6HXJ - chains F and H of the 8 polymer chains in the assembly; structure by X-ray diffraction, 2.58 A resolution.

Chain F (and H):
Name: ATP-citrate lyase alpha-subunit
Source organism: Chlorobium limicola
Notes: chain H of this document is another copy of the same molecule, construct and numbering; everything in this record applies to it too
UniProt: Q9AJC4 (Q9AJC4_CHLLI); residue numbers follow UniProt; this construct covers 1-608
Amino-acid sequence (617 residues; row label = number of the first residue in the row):
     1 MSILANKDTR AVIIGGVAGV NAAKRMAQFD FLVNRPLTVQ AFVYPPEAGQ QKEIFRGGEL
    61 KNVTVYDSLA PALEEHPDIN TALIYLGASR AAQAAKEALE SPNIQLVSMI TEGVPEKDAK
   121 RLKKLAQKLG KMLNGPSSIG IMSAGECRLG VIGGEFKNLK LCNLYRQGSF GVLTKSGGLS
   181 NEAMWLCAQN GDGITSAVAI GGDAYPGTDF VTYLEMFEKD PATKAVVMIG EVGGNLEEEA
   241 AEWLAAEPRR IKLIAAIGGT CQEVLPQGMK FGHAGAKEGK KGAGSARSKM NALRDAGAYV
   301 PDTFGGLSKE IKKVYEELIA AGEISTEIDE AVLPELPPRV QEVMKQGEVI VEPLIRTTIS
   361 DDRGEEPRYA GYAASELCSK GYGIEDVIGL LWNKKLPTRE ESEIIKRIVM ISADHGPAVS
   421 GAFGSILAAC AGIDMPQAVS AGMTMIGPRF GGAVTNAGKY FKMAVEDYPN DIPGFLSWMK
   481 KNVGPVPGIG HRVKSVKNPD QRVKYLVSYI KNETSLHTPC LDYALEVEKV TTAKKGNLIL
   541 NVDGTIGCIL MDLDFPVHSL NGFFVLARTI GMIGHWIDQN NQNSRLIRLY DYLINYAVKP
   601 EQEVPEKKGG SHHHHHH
Unresolved in the structure: 1, 266-283, 608-617 (chain H: 1, 266-280, 608-617)
Construct notes: expression tag (609-617)

How chain F and chain H interact:
Pairs across the interface (111):
  Gln50(F) - Asn581(H)  hydrogen bond (side chain-backbone)
  Gln50(F) - Gln582(H)
  Gln50(F) - Asn583(H)
  Val340(F) - Tyr592(H)
  Gln341(F) - Tyr592(H)
  Met344(F) - Tyr592(H)  hydrophobic
  Val351(F) - Tyr592(H)  hydrophobic
  Pro353(F) - Leu593(H)
  Pro353(F) - Asn595(H)
  Leu354(F) - Leu589(H)  hydrophobic
  Leu354(F) - Leu593(H)  hydrogen bond (backbone-backbone)
  Ile355(F) - Leu589(H)  hydrophobic
  Ile355(F) - Leu593(H)  hydrogen bond (backbone-backbone)
  Ile355(F) - Ile594(H)
  Ile355(F) - Asn595(H)  hydrogen bond (backbone-backbone)
  Arg356(F) - Asn595(H)
  Thr357(F) - Ile594(H)
  Thr357(F) - Asn595(H)  hydrogen bond (backbone-backbone)
  Thr357(F) - Tyr596(H)
  Thr357(F) - Ala597(H)  hydrogen bond (backbone-backbone)
  Thr357(F) - Val598(H)
  Thr358(F) - Ala597(H)
  Thr358(F) - Val598(H)
  Ser360(F) - Tyr596(H)
  Ser360(F) - Val598(H)
  Asp361(F) - Val598(H)
  Asp362(F) - Arg588(H)  salt bridge
  Asp362(F) - Tyr596(H)  hydrogen bond
  Arg363(F) - Asp591(H)
  Arg363(F) - Tyr596(H)
  Arg368(F) - Glu601(H)  salt bridge
  Arg368(F) - Gln602(H)  hydrogen bond (side chain-backbone)
  Ala370(F) - Lys599(H)
  Ala370(F) - Gln602(H)
  Gly371(F) - Lys599(H)
  Gly371(F) - Pro600(H)
  Gly371(F) - Glu601(H)
  Gly371(F) - Gln602(H)  hydrogen bond (backbone-backbone)
  Tyr372(F) - Gln602(H)
  Tyr372(F) - Glu603(H)
  Tyr372(F) - Val604(H)  hydrophobic
  Glu376(F) - Glu603(H)
  Glu376(F) - Val604(H)  hydrogen bond (side chain-backbone)
  Leu377(F) - Val604(H)
  Lys380(F) - Val604(H)
  Lys380(F) - Glu606(H)
  Lys380(F) - Lys607(H)
  Gly381(F) - Lys607(H)  hydrogen bond (backbone-side chain)
  Tyr382(F) - Val604(H)  hydrophobic
  Tyr382(F) - Pro605(H)  hydrogen bond (side chain-backbone)
  Tyr382(F) - Lys607(H)
  Leu396(F) - Pro605(H)
  Arg399(F) - Lys607(H)  hydrogen bond (side chain-backbone)
  Ile433(F) - Gln437(H)
  Gln437(F) - Ile433(H)
  Gln437(F) - Gln437(H)
  Gln582(F) - Gln50(H)
  Asn583(F) - Gln50(H)
  Arg588(F) - Asp362(H)  salt bridge
  Leu589(F) - Leu354(H)  hydrophobic
  Leu589(F) - Ile355(H)  hydrophobic
  Asp591(F) - Arg363(H)
  Tyr592(F) - Val340(H)
  Tyr592(F) - Gln341(H)
  Tyr592(F) - Met344(H)  hydrophobic
  Tyr592(F) - Val351(H)  hydrophobic
  Leu593(F) - Pro353(H)
  Leu593(F) - Leu354(H)  hydrogen bond (backbone-backbone)
  Leu593(F) - Ile355(H)  hydrogen bond (backbone-backbone)
  Ile594(F) - Ile355(H)
  Asn595(F) - Pro353(H)
  Asn595(F) - Ile355(H)  hydrogen bond (backbone-backbone)
  Asn595(F) - Arg356(H)
  Asn595(F) - Thr357(H)  hydrogen bond (backbone-backbone)
  Tyr596(F) - Thr357(H)
  Tyr596(F) - Ser360(H)
  Tyr596(F) - Asp361(H)
  Tyr596(F) - Asp362(H)  hydrogen bond
  Tyr596(F) - Arg363(H)
  Ala597(F) - Arg356(H)
  Ala597(F) - Thr357(H)  hydrogen bond (backbone-backbone)
  Ala597(F) - Thr358(H)
  Val598(F) - Thr357(H)
  Val598(F) - Thr358(H)
  Val598(F) - Ser360(H)
  Val598(F) - Asp361(H)
  Lys599(F) - Ala370(H)
  Pro600(F) - Gly371(H)
  Glu601(F) - Arg368(H)
  Glu601(F) - Gly371(H)
  Gln602(F) - Arg368(H)  hydrogen bond (backbone-side chain)
  Gln602(F) - Ala370(H)
  Gln602(F) - Gly371(H)  hydrogen bond (backbone-backbone)
  Gln602(F) - Tyr372(H)
  Gln602(F) - Glu376(H)
  Glu603(F) - Tyr372(H)
  Glu603(F) - Glu376(H)
  Val604(F) - Tyr372(H)  hydrophobic
  Val604(F) - Glu376(H)  hydrogen bond (backbone-side chain)
  Val604(F) - Leu377(H)
  Val604(F) - Lys380(H)
  Val604(F) - Tyr382(H)  hydrophobic
  Pro605(F) - Tyr372(H)
  Pro605(F) - Tyr382(H)  hydrogen bond (backbone-side chain)
  Pro605(F) - Leu396(H)
  Glu606(F) - Lys380(H)
  Lys607(F) - Lys380(H)
  Lys607(F) - Gly381(H)  hydrogen bond (side chain-backbone)
  Lys607(F) - Tyr382(H)
  Lys607(F) - Asp386(H)  salt bridge
  Lys607(F) - Arg399(H)  hydrogen bond (backbone-side chain)
Interface residues without a listed pair, chain F (53 interface residues in all): Ile359, Ala373, Lys394, Asn581
Interface residues without a listed pair, chain H (55 interface residues in all): Ile359, Ala373, Gly383, Lys394

Overview:
53 residues of chain F face 55 of chain H across their interface, with 25 hydrogen bonds and 4 salt bridges.
Among the polar pairs are Asp362(F)-Arg588(H), Arg368(F)-Glu601(H) and Lys607(F)-Asp386(H).
Both chains are ATP-citrate lyase alpha-subunit (Chlorobium limicola). Entry 6HXJ (Structure of ATP citrate
lyase from Chlorobium limicola in complex with citrate and coenzyme A) was determined by X-ray diffraction
(same publication as 6HXI and 6HXQ).
